6D9S - chains A and B; structure by X-ray diffraction, 2.10 A resolution.

Chain A (and B):
Protein: Hypoxanthine phosphoribosyltransferase
From: Bacillus anthracis
Notes: EC 2.4.2.8; chain B of this document is another copy of the same molecule, construct and numbering; everything in this record applies to it too
UniProtKB: A0A1S0QLD4 (A0A1S0QLD4_BACAN); numbering as in UniProt (aligned over 1-180)
Chain sequence (183 residues; row label = number of the first residue in the row; numbers below 1 keep their minus sign (Ser-2 is residue -2)):
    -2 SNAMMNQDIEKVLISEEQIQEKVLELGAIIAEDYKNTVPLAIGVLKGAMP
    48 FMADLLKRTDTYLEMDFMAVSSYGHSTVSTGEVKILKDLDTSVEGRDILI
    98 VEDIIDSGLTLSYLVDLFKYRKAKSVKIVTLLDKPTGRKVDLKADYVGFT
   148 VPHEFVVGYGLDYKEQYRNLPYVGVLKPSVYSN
Not modelled in the structure: -2 to -1, 180
Sequence notes: expression tag (-2 to 0)
Bound ions: Mg2+: Asp159 (together with guanosine-5',3'-tetraphosphate)
Residues lining bound ligands: guanosine-5',3'-tetraphosphate (G4P): Leu42, Lys43, Gly44, Glu99, Asp100, Ile101, Ile102, Asp103, Ser104, Gly105, Leu106, Thr107, Lys131, Glu151, Phe152, Val153, Leu158, Asp159, Arg165
Reported in the primary citation:
  - binding site for guanosine-5',3'-tetraphosphate: Glu99, Asp100, Ile101, Asp103 to Thr107, Lys131, Phe152, Leu158, Arg165
  - self-association interface (contacts with another copy of this molecule): Lys81 to Asp87
  - mutagenesis - K81A, K81E: decreased binding to pppGpp
  - mutagenesis - Y117C: decreased catalytic activity on PRPP

How chain A and chain B interact:
Pairs across the interface (47):
  Tyr70(A) with Asp85(B); Leu86(B), hydrogen bond (side chain-backbone); Asp87(B); Thr88(B); Ser89(B); Arg118(B), hydrogen bond
  Ser73(A) with Ser89(B), hydrogen bond
  Thr77(A) with Glu91(B), hydrogen bond; Lys119(B)
  Glu79(A) with Ser89(B); Val90(B), hydrogen bond (side chain-backbone); Glu91(B), hydrogen bond (side chain-backbone); Arg118(B), salt bridge
  Val80(A) with Asp85(B)
  Lys81(A) with Asp85(B), hydrogen bond (side chain-backbone); Leu86(B); Asp87(B), salt bridge
  Ile82(A) with Ile82(B), hydrophobic; Asp85(B), hydrogen bond (backbone-side chain)
  Asp85(A) with Tyr70(B); Val80(B); Lys81(B), hydrogen bond (backbone-side chain); Ile82(B), hydrogen bond (side chain-backbone)
  Leu86(A) with Tyr70(B), hydrogen bond (backbone-side chain); Lys81(B), hydrogen bond (backbone-side chain)
  Asp87(A) with Tyr70(B); Lys81(B), salt bridge
  Thr88(A) with Tyr70(B)
  Ser89(A) with Tyr70(B); Ser73(B); Glu79(B)
  Val90(A) with Glu79(B), hydrogen bond (backbone-side chain)
  Glu91(A) with Thr77(B), hydrogen bond; Glu79(B), hydrogen bond (backbone-side chain)
  Ser109(A) with Tyr117(B)
  Tyr110(A) with Tyr117(B), hydrogen bond (backbone-side chain); Arg118(B)
  Asp113(A) with Tyr117(B)
  Leu114(A) with Leu114(B), hydrophobic; Tyr117(B), hydrogen bond (backbone-side chain)
  Tyr117(A) with Ser109(B); Tyr110(B), hydrogen bond (side chain-backbone); Asp113(B); Leu114(B), hydrogen bond (side chain-backbone)
  Arg118(A) with Tyr70(B), hydrogen bond; Glu79(B), salt bridge; Tyr110(B)
Interface residues without a listed pair, chain A (23 interface residues in all): Leu83, Lys84, Leu111
Interface residues without a listed pair, chain B (23 interface residues in all): Leu83, Lys84

Summary:
Chain A and chain B each contribute 23 residues to their interface; the contacts include 20 hydrogen bonds and
4 salt bridges. Among the polar pairs are Glu79(A)-Arg118(B), Lys81(A)-Asp87(B) and Tyr70(A)-Leu86(B). From
the paper: a binding site for guanosine-5',3'-tetraphosphate at Glu99(A), Asp100(A) and Ile101(A) among
others; K81A and K81E of chain A reduce binding to pppGpp.
Chain A and chain B are both Hypoxanthine phosphoribosyltransferase (Bacillus anthracis); the structure, The
(p)ppGpp-bound crystal structure of HPRT (hypoxanthine phosphoribosyltransferase), was determined by X-ray
diffraction, deposited together with 6D9Q and 6D9R.
